6XAS - chains R and J of the 15 polymer chains in the assembly; structure by electron microscopy, 3.80 A resolution.

== Chain R ==
Molecule: 60-nt RNA strand
Sequence (60 nucleotides; each row starts with the number of its first residue):
     1 CCGCACCUCCUCAAACGCUACCUCGACCAGCCUCCCUCCCGCAUUCAAAG
    51 CGGAGAGGUA
Disordered / not traced: 9-50
Ion coordination: Mg2+: A60 (shared with Asp460(J), Asp464(J) of chain J)

== Chain J ==
Protein: DNA-directed RNA polymerase subunit beta'
Source organism: Escherichia coli (strain K12)
Notes: EC 2.7.7.6
UniProt: P0A8T7 (RPOC_ECOLI); numbering as in UniProt (aligned over 2-1407)
Sequence (1416 residues; each row starts with the number of its first residue):
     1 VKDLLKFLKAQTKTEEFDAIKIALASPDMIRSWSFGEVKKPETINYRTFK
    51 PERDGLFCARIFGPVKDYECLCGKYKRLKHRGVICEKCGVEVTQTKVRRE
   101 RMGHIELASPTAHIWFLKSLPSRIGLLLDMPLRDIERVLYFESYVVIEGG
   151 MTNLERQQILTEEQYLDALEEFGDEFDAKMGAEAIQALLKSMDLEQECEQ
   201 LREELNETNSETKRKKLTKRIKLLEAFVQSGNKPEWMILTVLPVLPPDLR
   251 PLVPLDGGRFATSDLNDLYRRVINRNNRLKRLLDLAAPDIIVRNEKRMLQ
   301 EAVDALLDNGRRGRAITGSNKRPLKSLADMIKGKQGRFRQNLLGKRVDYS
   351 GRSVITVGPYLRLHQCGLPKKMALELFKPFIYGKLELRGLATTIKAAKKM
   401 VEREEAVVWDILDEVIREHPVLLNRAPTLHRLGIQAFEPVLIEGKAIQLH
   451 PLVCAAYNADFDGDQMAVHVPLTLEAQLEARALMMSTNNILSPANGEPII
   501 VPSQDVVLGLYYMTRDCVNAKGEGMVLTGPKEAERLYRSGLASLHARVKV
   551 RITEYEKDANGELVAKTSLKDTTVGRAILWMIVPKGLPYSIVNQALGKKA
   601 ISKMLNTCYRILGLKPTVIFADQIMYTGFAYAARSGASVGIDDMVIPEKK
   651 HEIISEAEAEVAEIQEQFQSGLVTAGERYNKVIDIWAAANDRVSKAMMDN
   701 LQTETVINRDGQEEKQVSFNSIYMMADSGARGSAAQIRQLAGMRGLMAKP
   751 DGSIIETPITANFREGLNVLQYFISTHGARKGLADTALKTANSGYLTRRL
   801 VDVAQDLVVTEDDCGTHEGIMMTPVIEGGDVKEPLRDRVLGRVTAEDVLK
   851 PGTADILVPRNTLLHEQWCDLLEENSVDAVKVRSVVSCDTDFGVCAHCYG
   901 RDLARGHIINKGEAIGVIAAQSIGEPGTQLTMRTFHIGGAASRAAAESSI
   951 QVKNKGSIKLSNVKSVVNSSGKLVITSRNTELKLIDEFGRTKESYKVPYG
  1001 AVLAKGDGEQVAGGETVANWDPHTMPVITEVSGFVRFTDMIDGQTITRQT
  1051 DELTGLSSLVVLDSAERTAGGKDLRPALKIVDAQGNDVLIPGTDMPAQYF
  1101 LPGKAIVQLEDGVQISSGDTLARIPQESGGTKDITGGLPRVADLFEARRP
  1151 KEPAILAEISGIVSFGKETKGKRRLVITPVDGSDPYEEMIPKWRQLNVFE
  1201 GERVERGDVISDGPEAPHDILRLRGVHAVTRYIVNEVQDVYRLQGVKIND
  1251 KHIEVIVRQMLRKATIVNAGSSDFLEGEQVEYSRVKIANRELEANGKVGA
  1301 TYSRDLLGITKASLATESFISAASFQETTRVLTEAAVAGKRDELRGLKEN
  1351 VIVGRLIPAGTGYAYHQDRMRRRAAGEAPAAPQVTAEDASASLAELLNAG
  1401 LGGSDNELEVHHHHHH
Disordered / not traced: 1-9, 934-947, 1083-1096, 1127-1135, 1374-1416
Sequence notes: expression tag (1, 1408-1416)
Ion coordination: Zn2+ site 1: Cys85, Cys88; Mg2+: Asp460, Asp464 (shared with A60(R) of chain R); Zn2+ site 2: Cys814, Cys888, Cys895, Cys898
Curated features (UniProtKB/Swiss-Prot):
  - binding site (Zn(2+)): Cys70, Cys72, Cys85, Cys88, Cys814, Cys888, Cys895, Cys898
  - binding site (Mg(2+)): Asp460, Asp462, Asp464
  - modified residue: Lys983 (N6-acetyllysine)
  - mutagenesis: Gln504 (Q504P: Resistant to antibiotics salinamide A and B), Asn690 (N690D: Resistant to antibiotics salinamide A and B), Met697 (M697V: Resistant to antibiotics salinamide A and B), Ala735 (A735T: Resistant to antibiotics salinamide A and B), Arg738 (R738C/H/P/S: Resistant to antibiotics salinamide A and B), Ala748 (A748E: Resistant to antibiotics salinamide A and B), Pro758 (P758S/T: Resistant to antibiotics salinamide A and B), Phe763 (F763C: Resistant to antibiotics salinamide A and B), Ser775 (S775A: Resistant to antibiotics salinamide A and B), Ala779 (A779T/V: Resistant to antibiotics salinamide A and B), Arg780 (R780C: Resistant to antibiotics salinamide A and B), Gly782 (G782A/C: Resistant to antibiotics salinamide A and B), 1 further mutagenesis entry in UniProt

== Chain R / chain J interface ==
Residue-residue contacts - 9 pairs, chain R then chain J:
  C51(R) - Pro254(J)  phosphate contact
  C51(R) - Leu255(J)  phosphate contact
  G53(R) - Arg322(J)  base contact
  G53(R) - Lys325(J)  hydrogen bond to the phosphate
  A54(R) - Lys325(J)  salt bridge to the phosphate
  A60(R) - Arg425(J)  hydrogen bond to the sugar
  A60(R) - Asp460(J)  phosphate contact
  A60(R) - Asp462(J)  phosphate contact
  A60(R) - Asp464(J)  hydrogen bond to the sugar
Other interface residues (no listed pair), chain R (6 interface residues in all): G52, U59
Other interface residues (no listed pair), chain J (11 interface residues in all): Val253, Ala426, Gly463

== Overview ==
6 residues of chain R face 11 of chain J across their interface; the contacts include 3 hydrogen bonds and 1
salt bridge. Among the polar pairs are A60(R)-Arg425(J), A60(R)-Asp464(J) and G53(R)-Lys325(J).
Here chain R is a 60-nt RNA strand and chain J is DNA-directed RNA polymerase subunit beta' (Escherichia coli
(strain K12)). Entry 6XAS (CryoEM Structure of E. coli Rho-dependent Transcription Pre-termination Complex)
was determined by electron microscopy together with 6XAV from the same study.
